Entry 9BYT (electron microscopy, 3.52 A resolution); this record covers chains A and C of the 4 polymer chains in the assembly.

[Chain A]
Protein: Ribonucleoside-diphosphate reductase subunit alpha
From: Bacillus subtilis
Notes: EC 1.17.4.1
UniProt: P50620 (RIR1_BACSU); numbering as in UniProt (aligned over 1-700)
Sequence (700 residues; row label = number of the first residue in the row):
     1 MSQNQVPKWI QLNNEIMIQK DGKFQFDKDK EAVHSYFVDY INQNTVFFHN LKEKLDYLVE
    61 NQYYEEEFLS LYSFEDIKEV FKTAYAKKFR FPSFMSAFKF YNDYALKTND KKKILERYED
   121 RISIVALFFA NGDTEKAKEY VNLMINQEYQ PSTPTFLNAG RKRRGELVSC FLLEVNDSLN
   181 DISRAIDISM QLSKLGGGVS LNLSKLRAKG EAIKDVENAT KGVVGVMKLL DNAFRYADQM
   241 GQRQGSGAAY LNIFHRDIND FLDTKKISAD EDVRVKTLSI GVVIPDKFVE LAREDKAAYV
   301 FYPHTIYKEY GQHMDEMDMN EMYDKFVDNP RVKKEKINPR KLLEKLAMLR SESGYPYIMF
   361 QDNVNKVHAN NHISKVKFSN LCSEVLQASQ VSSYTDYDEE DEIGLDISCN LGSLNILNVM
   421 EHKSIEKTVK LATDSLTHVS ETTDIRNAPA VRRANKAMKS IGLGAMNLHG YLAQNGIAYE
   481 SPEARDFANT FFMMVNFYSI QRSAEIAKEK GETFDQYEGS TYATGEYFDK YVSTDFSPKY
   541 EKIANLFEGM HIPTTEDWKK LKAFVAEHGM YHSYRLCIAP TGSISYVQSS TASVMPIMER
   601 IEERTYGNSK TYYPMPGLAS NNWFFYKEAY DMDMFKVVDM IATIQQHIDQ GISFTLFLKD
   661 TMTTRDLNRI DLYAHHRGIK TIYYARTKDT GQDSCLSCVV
Disordered / not traced: 1-5, 689-700
Swiss-Prot annotation at these positions:
  - active site: Asn380 (Proton acceptor), Cys382 (Cysteine radical intermediate), Glu384 (Proton acceptor)
  - binding site (substrate): Thr153, Ser169, Cys170, Gly198, Asn380 to Glu384, Pro580 to Ile584
  - site: Cys170 (Important for hydrogen atom transfer), Asp177 (Allosteric effector binding), Arg207 (Allosteric effector binding), Cys409 (Important for hydrogen atom transfer), Tyr683 (Important for electron transfer), Tyr684 (Important for electron transfer), Cys695 (Interacts with thioredoxin/glutaredoxin), Cys698 (Interacts with thioredoxin/glutaredoxin)
  - mutagenesis: His255 (H255Y: In ts-A 73; temperature-sensitive lethal mutation)
Small-molecule neighbours:
  - ATP (adenosine-5'-triphosphate): Val33, His34, Phe37, Asn42, Phe89, Arg90, Phe91, Arg117
  - GDP (guanosine-5'-diphosphate): Val46, Phe47, Phe48, His49, Asn50, Leu51, Lys54, Lys78, Phe81, Lys82, Tyr85, Asp120
  - dTTP (TTP), molecule 1: Asp177, Ser178, Leu179, Ile182, Leu206, Arg207, Ala212, Ile213, Lys214, Ala219, Thr220, Lys221, His304
  - dTTP (TTP), molecule 2: Lys194, Tyr236, Ala237, Asp238, Met240
From the paper describing this entry:
  - catalytic residues: Cys382, Tyr684 (citing earlier work)

[Chain C]
Protein: Ribonucleoside-diphosphate reductase subunit beta
From: Bacillus subtilis
Notes: EC 1.17.4.1
UniProt: P50621 (RIR2_BACSU); numbering as in UniProt (aligned over 1-329)
Sequence (350 residues; each row starts with the number of its first residue; numbers below 1 keep their minus sign (Met-20 is residue -20)):
   -20 MGSSHHHHHH SSGLVPRGSH MMTKIYDAAN WSKHEDDFTQ MFYNQNVKQF WLPEEIALNG
    40 DLLTWKYLGK NEQDTYMKVL AGLTLLDTEQ GNTGMPIVAE HVDGHQRKAV LNFMAMMENA
   100 VHAKSYSNIF MTLAPTETIN EVFEWVKQNK YLQKKAQMIV GLYKAIQKDD EISLFKAMVA
   160 SVYLESFLFY SGFYYPLYFY GQGKLMQSGE IINLILRDEA IHGVYVGLLA QEIYNKQTEE
   220 KKAELREFAI DLLNQLYENE LEYTEDLYDQ VGLSHDVKKF IRYNANKALM NLGFDPYFEE
   280 EDINPIVLNG LNTKTKSHDF FSMKGNGYKK ATVEPLKDDD FYFEDEKEQI
Disordered / not traced: -20 to 15, 291-308, 323-329
Differences from the reference sequence: initiating methionine (-20); expression tag (-19 to 0)
Swiss-Prot annotation at these positions:
  - active site: Tyr105
  - binding site (Fe cation): Asp66, Glu97, His101, Glu164, Glu198, His201
Metal / ion sites: Mn2+ site 1: Asp66, Glu97, His101, Glu198; Mn2+ site 2: Glu97, Glu164, Glu198, His201

[Interface between chain A and chain C]
Residue-residue contacts (31):
  Ala292(A) with Phe320(C)
  Arg293(A) with Phe320(C); Tyr321(C)
  Arg340(A) with Leu315(C), hydrogen bond (side chain-backbone); Lys316(C); Asp317(C), salt bridge; Phe320(C)
  Leu343(A) with Leu315(C), hydrophobic; Phe320(C), hydrophobic
  Glu344(A) with Pro314(C); Leu315(C), hydrogen bond (side chain-backbone)
  Ser351(A) with Ala310(C)
  Glu352(A) with Lys309(C)
  Thr663(A) with Thr311(C); Glu313(C), hydrogen bond
  Thr664(A) with Thr311(C), hydrogen bond (backbone-backbone); Val312(C); Glu313(C)
  Arg665(A) with Glu313(C), salt bridge; Pro314(C); Lys316(C); Asp319(C), salt bridge
  Asn668(A) with Leu315(C)
  Arg669(A) with Asp318(C); Asp319(C), salt bridge; Phe322(C)
  Leu672(A) with Asp319(C); Phe320(C), hydrophobic; Phe322(C)
  Tyr673(A) with Phe322(C)
  His676(A) with Phe322(C)
Other interface residues (no listed pair), chain A (19 interface residues in all): Val289, Phe635, Thr661, Met662

[In short]
The interface between chain A and chain C involves 19 residues on one side and 14 on the other; the contacts
include 4 hydrogen bonds and 4 salt bridges. Polar contacts include Arg340(A)-Asp317(C), Arg665(A)-Glu313(C)
and Arg665(A)-Asp319(C). Chain A binds ATP, GDP and dTTP. From the paper: catalytic residues Cys382(A) and
Tyr684(A).
Chain A is Ribonucleoside-diphosphate reductase subunit alpha and chain C is Ribonucleoside-diphosphate
reductase subunit beta, both from Bacillus subtilis; the structure, Class 1 model for turnover condition of
Bacillus subtilis ribonucleotide reductase complex, was determined by electron microscopy, deposited together
with 9BW3, 9BWX, 9BX2, 9BX3, 9BX6, 9BX8 and 39 further entries.
